9H4G - chains A and B of the 4 polymer chains in the assembly; structure by X-ray diffraction, 3.13 A resolution.

# Chain A (and B)
Name: Trans-aconitate decarboxylase 1
From: Mycosarcoma maydis
Notes: EC 4.1.1.113; chain B of this document is another copy of the same molecule, construct and numbering; everything in this record applies to it too
UniProt: A0A0U2UYC4 (TAD1_USTMD); residue numbers follow UniProt; this construct covers 1-493
Chain sequence (493 residues; each row starts with the number of its first residue):
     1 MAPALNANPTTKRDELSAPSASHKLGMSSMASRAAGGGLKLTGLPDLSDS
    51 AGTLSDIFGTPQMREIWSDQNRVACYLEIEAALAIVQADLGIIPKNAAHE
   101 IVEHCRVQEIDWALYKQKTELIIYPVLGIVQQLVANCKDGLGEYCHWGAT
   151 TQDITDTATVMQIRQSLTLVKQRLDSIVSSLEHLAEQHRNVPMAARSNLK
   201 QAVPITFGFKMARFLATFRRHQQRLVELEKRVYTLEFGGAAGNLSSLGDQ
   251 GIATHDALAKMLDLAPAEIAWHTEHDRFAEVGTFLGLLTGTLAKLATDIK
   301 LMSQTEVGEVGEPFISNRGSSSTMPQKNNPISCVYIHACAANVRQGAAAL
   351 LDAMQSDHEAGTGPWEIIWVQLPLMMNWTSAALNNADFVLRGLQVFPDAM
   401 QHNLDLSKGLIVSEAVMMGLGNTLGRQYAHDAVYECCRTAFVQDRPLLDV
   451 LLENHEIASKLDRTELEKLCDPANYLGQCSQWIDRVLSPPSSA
Not modelled in the structure: 1-58, 115-122, 314-331, 489-493 (chain B: 1-58, 115-122, 314-331, 490-493)
Construct notes: conflict Ile123 (Gly in A0A0U2UYC4), Pro489 (Arg in A0A0U2UYC4); engineered mutation Ala360 (Arg in A0A0U2UYC4)

# Chain A / chain B interface
Contacting residue pairs - 29 pairs, chain A then chain B:
  Arg196(A) - Glu306(B)  salt bridge
  Asn198(A) - Val334(B)
  Leu199(A) - Lys300(B)
  Leu199(A) - Leu301(B)  hydrophobic
  Leu199(A) - Gln304(B)
  Leu199(A) - Thr305(B)
  Lys200(A) - Ser303(B)  hydrogen bond
  Lys200(A) - Thr305(B)
  Gln201(A) - Thr305(B)  hydrogen bond (backbone-side chain)
  Gln201(A) - Glu306(B)  hydrogen bond
  Lys300(A) - Leu199(B)
  Leu301(A) - Gln304(B)
  Ser303(A) - Lys200(B)  hydrogen bond (backbone-side chain)
  Gln304(A) - Leu199(B)
  Gln304(A) - Leu301(B)
  Gln304(A) - Gln304(B)  hydrogen bond
  Thr305(A) - Leu199(B)
  Thr305(A) - Lys200(B)
  Thr305(A) - Gln201(B)  hydrogen bond (side chain-backbone)
  Glu306(A) - Arg196(B)  salt bridge
  Glu306(A) - Gln201(B)  hydrogen bond
  Glu306(A) - Glu306(B)
  Glu306(A) - Asn403(B)
  Glu306(A) - Leu406(B)
  Val334(A) - Asn198(B)
  Gln345(A) - Gln345(B)  hydrogen bond
  Asp352(A) - Asp352(B)
  Asn403(A) - Glu306(B)
  Leu406(A) - Glu306(B)
Other interface residues (no listed pair), chain A (17 interface residues in all): Val307
Other interface residues (no listed pair), chain B (17 interface residues in all): Val307

# In short
The chain A/chain B interface involves 17 residues from each chain, with 8 hydrogen bonds and 2 salt bridges.
Among the polar pairs are Arg196(A)-Glu306(B), Lys200(A)-Ser303(B) and Gln201(A)-Thr305(B).
Chain A and chain B are both Trans-aconitate decarboxylase 1 (Mycosarcoma maydis); the structure,
trans-aconitate decarboxylase Tad1-R360A binding with trans-aconitate, was determined by X-ray diffraction
together with 9H3I, 9H4E and 9H4H from the same study.
